PDB entry 8VWG | electron microscopy, 4.17 A resolution (low resolution: residue-level contacts below are approximate; hydrogen-bond / salt-bridge calls are withheld) | chains C and H of the 9 polymer chains in the assembly

== Chain C (and H) ==
Molecule: Copia VLP protein
Notes: chain H of this document is another copy of the same molecule, construct and numbering; everything in this record applies to it too
UniProt: P04146 (COPIA_DROME); residues 0-269 here correspond to UniProt positions 1-270 (UniProt number = residue number + 1)
Amino-acid sequence (270 residues; each row starts with the number of its first residue; numbering starts at 0):
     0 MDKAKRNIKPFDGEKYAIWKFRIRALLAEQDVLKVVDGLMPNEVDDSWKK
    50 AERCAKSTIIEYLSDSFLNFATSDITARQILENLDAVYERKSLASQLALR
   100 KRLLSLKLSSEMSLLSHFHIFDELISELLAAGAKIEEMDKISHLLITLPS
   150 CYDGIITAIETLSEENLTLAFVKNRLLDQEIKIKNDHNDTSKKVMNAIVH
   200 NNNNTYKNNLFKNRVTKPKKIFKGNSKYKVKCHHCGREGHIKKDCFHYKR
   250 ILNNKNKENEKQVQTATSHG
Unresolved in the structure: 0-2, 187-269
Curated features (UniProtKB/Swiss-Prot):
  - zinc finger: Val229 to His246 (CCHC-type)

== Interface between chain C and chain H ==
Contacting residue pairs (7):
  Ile154(C) with Thr160(H)
  Ala157(C) with Thr160(H); Leu161(H)
  Thr160(C) with Leu161(H)
  Leu161(C) with Thr160(H); Leu161(H)
  Lys181(C) with Glu159(H)
Other interface residues (no listed pair), chain H (5 interface residues in all): Thr156, Ala157

== Overview ==
Chain C and chain H each contribute 5 residues to their interface.
Both chains are Copia VLP protein. Entry 8VWG (Structure of the Drosophila retrotransposon Copia capsid) was
determined by electron microscopy together with 8VVW, 8VVZ and 8VW3 from the same study.
